2RBF - chains A and B of the 4 polymer chains in the assembly; structure by X-ray diffraction, 2.25 A resolution.

Chain A (and B):
Protein: Bifunctional protein putA
From: Escherichia coli
Notes: chain B of this document is another copy of the same molecule, construct and numbering; everything in this record applies to it too
UniProtKB: P09546 (PUTA_ECOLI); numbering as in UniProt (aligned over 1-52)
Amino-acid sequence (54 residues; numbered -1 to 52; the number before each row is that of its first residue; numbers below 1 keep their minus sign (Gly-1 is residue -1)):
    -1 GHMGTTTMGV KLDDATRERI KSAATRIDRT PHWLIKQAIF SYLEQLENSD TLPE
Not modelled in the structure: -1 to 2, 47-52 (chain B: -1 to 3, 49-52)
Construct notes: expression tag (-1 to 0)
From the paper describing this entry:
  - binding site for the 21-nt DNA strand: Thr5, Gly7, Lys9
  - binding site for the 21-nt DNA strand: Thr5, Gly7, Lys9, Thr28, Pro29, His30
  - specificity-determining residues: Gly7, Lys9
  - conformationally variable residues (side-chain flip): Thr5

Interface between chain A and chain B:
Pairs across the interface - 66 pairs, chain A then chain B:
  Thr3(A) - Lys9(B)
  Thr3(A) - Leu10(B)
  Thr3(A) - Asp11(B)
  Thr3(A) - Arg15(B)
  Thr4(A) - Val8(B)
  Thr4(A) - Lys9(B)
  Thr4(A) - Leu10(B)  hydrogen bond (backbone-backbone)
  Thr4(A) - Arg15(B)
  Thr5(A) - Gly7(B)
  Thr5(A) - Val8(B)
  Thr5(A) - Lys9(B)
  Met6(A) - Met6(B)
  Met6(A) - Gly7(B)
  Met6(A) - Val8(B)  hydrogen bond (backbone-backbone)
  Met6(A) - Arg15(B)
  Gly7(A) - Met6(B)
  Gly7(A) - His30(B)
  Val8(A) - Thr4(B)
  Val8(A) - Thr5(B)
  Val8(A) - Met6(B)  hydrogen bond (backbone-backbone)
  Val8(A) - His30(B)
  Val8(A) - Lys34(B)
  Lys9(A) - Thr4(B)
  Lys9(A) - Thr5(B)
  Lys9(A) - His30(B)  hydrogen bond (backbone-side chain)
  Lys9(A) - Lys34(B)  hydrogen bond (backbone-side chain)
  Leu10(A) - Thr4(B)  hydrogen bond (backbone-backbone)
  Leu10(A) - Met6(B)  hydrophobic
  Thr14(A) - Phe38(B)
  Arg15(A) - Thr4(B)
  Arg15(A) - Met6(B)
  Arg17(A) - Leu41(B)
  Arg17(A) - Glu45(B)  salt bridge
  Ile18(A) - Met6(B)  hydrophobic
  Ile18(A) - Leu41(B)  hydrophobic
  Ala21(A) - Leu41(B)  hydrophobic
  Ala21(A) - Leu44(B)  hydrophobic
  Ile25(A) - Leu44(B)  hydrophobic
  Pro29(A) - Met6(B)  hydrophobic
  His30(A) - Gly7(B)
  His30(A) - Val8(B)
  His30(A) - Lys9(B)  hydrogen bond (side chain-backbone)
  Trp31(A) - Tyr40(B)
  Leu32(A) - Tyr40(B)  hydrophobic
  Leu32(A) - Leu44(B)  hydrophobic
  Ile33(A) - Val8(B)  hydrophobic
  Ile33(A) - Ile37(B)  hydrophobic
  Lys34(A) - Val8(B)
  Lys34(A) - Lys9(B)
  Gln35(A) - Tyr40(B)
  Ala36(A) - Ala36(B)
  Ala36(A) - Ile37(B)  hydrophobic
  Ala36(A) - Tyr40(B)  hydrophobic
  Ile37(A) - Ile18(B)  hydrophobic
  Ile37(A) - Ile33(B)  hydrophobic
  Ile37(A) - Ala36(B)  hydrophobic
  Phe38(A) - Thr14(B)
  Phe38(A) - Arg17(B)
  Tyr40(A) - Gln35(B)
  Tyr40(A) - Ala36(B)  hydrophobic
  Tyr40(A) - Ser39(B)
  Leu41(A) - Arg17(B)
  Gln43(A) - Ser39(B)
  Leu44(A) - Ala21(B)  hydrophobic
  Leu44(A) - Leu32(B)  hydrophobic
  Glu45(A) - Arg17(B)  salt bridge
Other interface residues (no listed pair), chain A (31 interface residues in all): Arg24, Ser39
Other interface residues (no listed pair), chain B (30 interface residues in all): Ile25, Trp31, Glu42, Gln43

In short:
Chain A and chain B form an interface of 31 and 30 residues respectively, with 7 hydrogen bonds and 2 salt
bridges. Polar contacts include Arg17(A)-Glu45(B), Lys9(A)-His30(B) and Lys9(A)-Lys34(B). From the paper: a
binding site for the 21-nt DNA strand at Thr5(A), Gly7(A) and Lys9(A) among others; specificity determinants
Gly7(A) and Lys9(A).
Chain A and chain B are both Bifunctional protein putA (Escherichia coli); the structure, Structure of the
ribbon-helix-helix domain of Escherichia coli PutA (PutA52) complexed with operator DNA (O2), was determined
by X-ray diffraction.
